PDB entry 9EK6 | X-ray diffraction, 2.22 A resolution | chains A and H of the 4 polymer chains in the assembly

# Chain A
Protein: Major histocompatibility complex class I-related gene protein
Organism: Homo sapiens
UniProt: Q95460 (HMR1_HUMAN); residues 1-270 here correspond to UniProt positions 23-292 (UniProt number = residue number + 22)
Sequence (271 residues; row label = number of the first residue in the row; numbering starts at 0):
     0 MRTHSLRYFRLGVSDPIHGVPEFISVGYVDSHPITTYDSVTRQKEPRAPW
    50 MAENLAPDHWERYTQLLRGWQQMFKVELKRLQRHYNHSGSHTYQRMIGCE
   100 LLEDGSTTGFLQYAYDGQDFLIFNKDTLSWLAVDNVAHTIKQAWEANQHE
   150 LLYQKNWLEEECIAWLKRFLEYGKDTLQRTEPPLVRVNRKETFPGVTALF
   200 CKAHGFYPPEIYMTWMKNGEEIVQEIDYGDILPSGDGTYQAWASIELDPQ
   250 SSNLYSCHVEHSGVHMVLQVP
Unresolved in the structure: 190-195
Differences from the reference sequence: initiating methionine (0); conflict S261 (Cys283 in Q95460)
UniProt features mapped onto this chain:
  - binding site (5-(2-oxoethylideneamino)-6-(D-ribitylamino)uracil): R9, S24, K43, R94, Y152, Q153
  - binding site (5-(2-oxopropylideneamino)-6-(D-ribitylamino)uracil): R9, S24, K43, R94, Y152, Q153
  - binding site (7-hydroxy-6-methyl-8-(1-D-ribityl)lumazine): R9, S24, K43, R94, Y152, Q153
  - binding site (8-(9H-purin-6-yl)-2-oxa-8-azabicyclo[3.3.1]nona-3,6-diene-4,6-dicarbaldehyde): R9, K43, H58, R94
  - binding site (2-amino-4-oxopteridine-6-carbaldehyde): K43
  - binding site (pyridoxal): K43
  - glycosylation: N85 (N-linked (GlcNAc...) asparagine)
Disulfide bonds: C98-C161, C200-C256
Covalently attached groups: thymine (TDR) linked to K43
Ligand contacts: thymine (TDR): Y7, R9, S24, T34, Y62, L66, W69, R94, I96

# Chain H
Protein: TCR beta
Organism: Homo sapiens
Sequence (246 residues; numbered 0 to 245; the number before each row is that of its first residue; numbering starts at 0):
     0 MNAGVTQTPKFQVLKTGQSMTLQCAQDMNHNSMYWYRQDPGMGLRLIYYS
    50 ASEGTTDKGEVPNGYNVSRLNKREFSLRLESAAPSQTSVYFCASSVWTGE
   100 GSGELFFGEGSRLTVLEDLKNVFPPEVAVFEPSEAEISHTQKATLVCLAT
   150 GFYPDHVELSWWVNGKEVHSGVCTDPQPLKEQPALNDSRYALSSRLRVSA
   200 TFWQNPRNHFRCQVQFYGLSENDEWTQDRAKPVTQIVSAEAWGRAD
Unresolved in the structure: 0, 245
Disulfide bonds: C23-C91, C146-C211
Ion coordination: Ca2+: Y47, P61, Y64

# How chain A and chain H interact
Residue-residue contacts - 23 pairs, chain A then chain H:
  R41(A) with G53(H)
  R61(A) with Y48(H), hydrogen bond
  Q64(A) with Y48(H); A50(H); T54(H), hydrogen bond; T55(H); D56(H)
  L65(A) with T97(H)
  R67(A) with S51(H); T54(H), hydrogen bond
  G68(A) with S51(H); W96(H)
  W69(A) with T97(H), hydrogen bond (side chain-backbone)
  Q71(A) with S51(H)
  M72(A) with W96(H), hydrophobic
  N146(A) with E99(H); S101(H)
  H148(A) with S101(H)
  E149(A) with E99(H); S101(H), hydrogen bond
  Y152(A) with G98(H); E99(H); G100(H)
Also at the interface, not in a pair above, chain A (15 interface residues in all): E60, V75
Also at the interface, not in a pair above, chain H (14 interface residues in all): N30

# Summary
The interface between chain A and chain H involves 15 residues on one side and 14 on the other, with 5
hydrogen bonds. Polar contacts include R61(A)-Y48(H), Q64(A)-T54(H) and R67(A)-T54(H). Covalently linked
thymine: at K43(A).
Chain A is Major histocompatibility complex class I-related gene protein and chain H is TCR beta, both from
Homo sapiens; the structure, Crystal structure of MAIT TCR in complex with MR1-5FU, was determined by X-ray
diffraction (same publication as 9EK7).
